Entry 5OCX (X-ray diffraction, 1.75 A resolution); this record covers chains H and A of the 3 polymer chains in the assembly.

Chain H:
Name: Fab fragment of anti-citrullinated protein antibody E4 - heavy chain
Organism: Homo sapiens
Notes: antibody fragment or engineered binder
Sequence (221 residues; row label = number of the first residue in the row):
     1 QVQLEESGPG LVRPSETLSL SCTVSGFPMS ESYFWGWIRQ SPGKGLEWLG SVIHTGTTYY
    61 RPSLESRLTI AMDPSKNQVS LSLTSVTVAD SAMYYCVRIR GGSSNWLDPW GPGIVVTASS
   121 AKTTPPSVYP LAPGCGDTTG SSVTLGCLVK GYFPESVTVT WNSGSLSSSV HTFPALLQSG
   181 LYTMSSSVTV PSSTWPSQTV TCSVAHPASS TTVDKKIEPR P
Not modelled in the structure: 137-138, 221
Disulfides: Cys22-Cys96, Cys147-Cys202

Chain A:
Name: Cii-C-13-cit
Sequence (18 residues; row label = number of the first residue in the row):
     1 CPAGEEGKRG ARGEPGCA
Not modelled in the structure: 1-3, 14-18
Modified residues: Arg9 (citrulline; CIR)

Interface between chain H and chain A:
Pairs across the interface (24):
  Ser32(H) - Glu6(A)
  Phe34(H) - Glu6(A)
  Phe34(H) - Gly7(A)
  Phe34(H) - Lys8(A)
  Phe34(H) - Arg9(A)
  Trp48(H) - Arg9(A)
  Ser51(H) - Arg9(A)
  Ile53(H) - Glu6(A)
  Thr57(H) - Gly7(A)
  Tyr59(H) - Lys8(A)
  Tyr59(H) - Arg9(A)  hydrogen bond (side chain-backbone)
  Ile99(H) - Arg9(A)
  Arg100(H) - Glu6(A)
  Gly101(H) - Lys8(A)
  Gly102(H) - Glu5(A)
  Gly102(H) - Glu6(A)
  Gly102(H) - Lys8(A)  hydrogen bond (backbone-backbone)
  Gly102(H) - Arg9(A)
  Gly102(H) - Gly10(A)  hydrogen bond (backbone-backbone)
  Ser103(H) - Gly10(A)
  Ser103(H) - Ala11(A)
  Ser103(H) - Arg12(A)
  Asn105(H) - Arg9(A)
  Asn105(H) - Gly10(A)  hydrogen bond (side chain-backbone)

Summary:
13 residues of chain H face 8 of chain A across their interface, with 4 hydrogen bonds. Polar pairs include
Tyr59(H)-Arg9(A), Asn105(H)-Gly10(A) and Gly102(H)-Lys8(A).
Here chain H is Fab fragment of anti-citrullinated protein antibody E4 - heavy chain (Homo sapiens) and chain
A is Cii-C-13-cit. Entry 5OCX (Crystal structure of ACPA E4 in complex with CII-C-13-CIT) was determined by
X-ray diffraction, deposited together with 5OCK, 5OCY, 5OD0 and 5OD8.
